PDB entry 2VVB | X-ray diffraction, 1.66 A resolution | chain X

== Chain X ==
Molecule: Carbonic anhydrase 2
Organism: Homo sapiens
Notes: EC 4.2.1.1
UniProtKB: P00918 (CAH2_HUMAN); the author numbering skips numbers that UniProt does not, so the offset changes along the chain: 1-125 = UniProt 1-125; 127-261 = UniProt 126-260
Sequence (260 residues; each row starts with the number of its first residue; note: 1 number in that range is skipped by the numbering (no residue carries it; nothing is unmodelled there)):
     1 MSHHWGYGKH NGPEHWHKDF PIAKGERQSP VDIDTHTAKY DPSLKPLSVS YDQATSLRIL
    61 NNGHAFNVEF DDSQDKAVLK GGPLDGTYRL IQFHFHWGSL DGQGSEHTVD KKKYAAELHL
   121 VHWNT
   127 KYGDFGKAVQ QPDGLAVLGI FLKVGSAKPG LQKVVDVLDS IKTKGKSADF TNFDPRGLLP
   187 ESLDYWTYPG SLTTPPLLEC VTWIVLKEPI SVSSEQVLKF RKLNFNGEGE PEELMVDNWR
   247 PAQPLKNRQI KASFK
Unresolved in the structure: 1-2
UniProt features mapped onto this chain:
  - active site: H64 (Proton donor/acceptor)
  - binding site (Zn(2+)): H94, H96, H119
  - site: Y7 (Fine-tunes the proton-transfer properties of H-64), N62 (Fine-tunes the proton-transfer properties of H-64), N67 (Fine-tunes the proton-transfer properties of H-64), Q92 (Involved in the binding of some activators, including histamine and L-histidine)
  - modified residue: S2 (N-acetylserine), S166 (Phosphoserine), S173 (Phosphoserine)
  - binding site (substrate): T199, T200
Ion coordination: Zn2+: H94, H96, H119 (together with bicarbonate ion)
Ligand contacts:
  - bicarbonate ion (BCT): H94, H96, E106, H119, V121, V143, S197, L198, T199, W209
  - carbon dioxide (CO2): F95, H96, W97, A116, L148, V218, V223, F226
What the authors report for this chain:
  - Zn2+ coordination: H94, H96, H119
  - catalytic residues: H64, T199 (citing earlier work)

== Summary ==
Chain X binds bicarbonate ion and carbon dioxide. The Zn2+ site is built by H94, H96 and H119. Curated
annotation (UniProt) lists active-site residue H64, 3 Zn2+-binding residues and substrate-binding residues
T199 and T200. The paper reports catalytic residues H64 and T199; Zn2+ coordination by H94, H96 and H119.
Chain X is Carbonic anhydrase 2 (Homo sapiens); the structure, Human carbonic anhydrase II in complex with
bicarbonate, was determined by X-ray diffraction (same publication as 2VVA).
